PDB entry 9EY9 | X-ray diffraction, 3.10 A resolution | chains H and Z of the 28 polymer chains in the assembly

== Chain H ==
Molecule: proteasome endopeptidase complex
Source organism: Saccharomyces cerevisiae
Notes: EC 3.4.25.1
UniProt: A0A6A5Q449 (A0A6A5Q449_YEASX); residues 2-232 here correspond to UniProt positions 31-261 (UniProt number = residue number + 29)
Amino-acid sequence (231 residues; each row starts with the number of its first residue):
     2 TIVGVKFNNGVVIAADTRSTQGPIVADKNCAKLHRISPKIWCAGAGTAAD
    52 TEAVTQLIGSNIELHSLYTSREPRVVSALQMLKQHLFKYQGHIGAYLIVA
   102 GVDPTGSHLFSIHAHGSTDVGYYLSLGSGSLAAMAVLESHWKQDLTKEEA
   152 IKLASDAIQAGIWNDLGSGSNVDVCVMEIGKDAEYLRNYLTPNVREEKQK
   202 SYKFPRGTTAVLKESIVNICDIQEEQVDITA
Unresolved in the structure: 223-232
Covalently attached groups: sybactin derivative (A1H71) linked to T2
Bound ions: Mg2+ near Q91 (its only coordinating residue here)
Small-molecule neighbours: sybactin derivative (A1H71): I3, D17, R19, S20, T21, Q22, C31, A32, K33, G45, A46, G47, T48, A49, T52, L127, G128, S129, G130, D166, G168, S169

== Chain Z ==
Molecule: Proteasome subunit beta type-6
Source organism: Saccharomyces cerevisiae
UniProt: P23724 (PSB6_YEAST); residues 1-222 here correspond to UniProt positions 20-241 (UniProt number = residue number + 19)
Amino-acid sequence (222 residues; numbered 1 to 222; the number before each row is that of its first residue):
     1 QFNPYGDNGGTILGIAGEDFAVLAGDTRNITDYSINSRYEPKVFDCGDNI
    51 VMSANGFAADGDALVKRFKNSVKWYHFDHNDKKLSINSAARNIQHLLYGK
   101 RFFPYYVHTIIAGLDEDGKGAVYSFDPVGSYEREQCRAGGAAASLIMPFL
   151 DNQVNFKNQYEPGTNGKVKKPLKYLSVEEVIKLVRDSFTSATERHIQVGD
   201 GLEILIVTKDGVRKEFYELKRD
Bound ions: Mg2+ near V198 (its only coordinating residue here)
Small-molecule neighbours: sybactin derivative (A1H71): Y106, D126, P127, V128

== How chain H and chain Z interact ==
Pairs across the interface (53):
  R19(H) - D222(Z)  salt bridge
  T21(H) - I196(Z)
  G23(H) - Y33(Z)
  P24(H) - H195(Z)
  P24(H) - I196(Z)  hydrogen bond (backbone-backbone)
  I25(H) - R194(Z)
  V26(H) - E193(Z)
  V26(H) - R194(Z)  hydrogen bond (backbone-side chain)
  V26(H) - I196(Z)  hydrophobic
  A27(H) - R194(Z)  hydrogen bond (backbone-side chain)
  K29(H) - E193(Z)  salt bridge
  K29(H) - R194(Z)
  I163(H) - D222(Z)
  W164(H) - I35(Z)
  W164(H) - R38(Z)  hydrogen bond (backbone-side chain)
  W164(H) - R221(Z)
  N165(H) - R38(Z)
  D166(H) - Y33(Z)
  D166(H) - D222(Z)
  L167(H) - I30(Z)  hydrophobic
  L167(H) - D32(Z)
  L167(H) - Y33(Z)  hydrogen bond (backbone-backbone)
  L167(H) - S34(Z)
  L167(H) - I35(Z)  hydrophobic
  L167(H) - I196(Z)
  G168(H) - Y33(Z)
  S169(H) - D222(Z)
  G170(H) - D222(Z)
  S171(H) - D222(Z)  hydrogen bond (backbone-side chain)
  N194(H) - K220(Z)  hydrogen bond (backbone-side chain)
  N194(H) - D222(Z)
  R196(H) - T189(Z)  hydrogen bond
  R196(H) - S190(Z)  hydrogen bond
  R196(H) - E193(Z)
  E197(H) - R185(Z)  salt bridge
  K199(H) - D186(Z)
  Q200(H) - R185(Z)  hydrogen bond
  Q200(H) - D186(Z)  hydrogen bond (backbone-side chain)
  K201(H) - E179(Z)
  K201(H) - D186(Z)
  Y203(H) - F149(Z)  hydrophobic
  Y203(H) - Q153(Z)
  Y203(H) - L183(Z)
  Y203(H) - D186(Z)  hydrogen bond
  F205(H) - N152(Z)
  F205(H) - Q153(Z)
  F205(H) - Q159(Z)
  R207(H) - P162(Z)
  G208(H) - P162(Z)
  T209(H) - Q159(Z)
  T209(H) - Y160(Z)  hydrogen bond (backbone-backbone)
  A211(H) - Y160(Z)  hydrophobic
  A211(H) - G166(Z)
Interface residues without a listed pair, chain H (31 interface residues in all): D28, P206
Interface residues without a listed pair, chain Z (31 interface residues in all): R28, L145, N158, K182, E218

== Summary ==
The chain H/chain Z interface involves 31 residues from each chain; the contacts include 13 hydrogen bonds and
3 salt bridges. Polar pairs include R19(H)-D222(Z), K29(H)-E193(Z) and E197(H)-R185(Z). Bound to chain Z:
sybactin derivative. Covalently linked sybactin derivative: at T2(H).
Here chain H is proteasome endopeptidase complex and chain Z is Proteasome subunit beta type-6, both from
Saccharomyces cerevisiae. Entry 9EY9 (Yeast 20S proteasome in complex with a sybactin derivative (PheSyr)) was
determined by X-ray diffraction.
